PDB entry 5H63 | X-ray diffraction, 1.92 A resolution | chain A

[Chain A]
Protein: Transferase
From: Escherichia coli
Sequence (348 residues; row label = number of the first residue in the row):
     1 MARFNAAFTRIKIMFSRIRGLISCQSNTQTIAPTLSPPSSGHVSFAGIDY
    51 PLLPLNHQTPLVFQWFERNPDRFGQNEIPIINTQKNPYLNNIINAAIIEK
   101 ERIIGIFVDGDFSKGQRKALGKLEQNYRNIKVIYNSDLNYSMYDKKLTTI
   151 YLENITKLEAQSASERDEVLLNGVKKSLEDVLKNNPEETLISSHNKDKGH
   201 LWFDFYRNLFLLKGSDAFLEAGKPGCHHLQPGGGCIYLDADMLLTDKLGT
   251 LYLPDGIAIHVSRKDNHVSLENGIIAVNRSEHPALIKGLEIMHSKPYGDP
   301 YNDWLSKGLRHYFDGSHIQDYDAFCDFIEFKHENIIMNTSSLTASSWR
Not modelled in the structure: 1-39
Metal / ion sites: Mn2+ site 1: D241, N338, S340 (together with uridine-diphosphate-N-acetylglucosamine); Mn2+ site 2: D322, D326 (shared with 1 residue of chain D)
Residues lining bound ligands: uridine-diphosphate-N-acetylglucosamine (UD1): Q64, W65, F66, N86, Y88, H200, F203, D204, R207, Y237, D239, A240, D241, M242, H260, E271, N272, G273, N338, S340, S345, S346, W347, R348
Reported in the primary citation:
  - binding site for uridine-diphosphate-N-acetylglucosamine: W65, F66, R68, F203, D204, R207, D239, E271, N272, S340, S345, S346, W347, R348
  - mutagenesis - F203A (13-fold): decreased binding to uridine-diphosphate-N-acetylglucosamine
  - mutagenesis - W65A: abolished binding to uridine-diphosphate-N-acetylglucosamine
  - catalytic residues: H260, E271, N272
  - mutagenesis - H260A, E271A, N272A: decreased catalytic activity
  - mutagenesis - W65A: abolished binding to UDP-GlcNAc
  - Mn2+ coordination: D241, N338, S340
  - conformationally variable residues (order/disorder transition): M337 to R348

[Summary]
Bound to chain A: uridine-diphosphate-N-acetylglucosamine. D241, N338 and S340 form the Mn2+ site 1. D322 and
D326 form the Mn2+ site 2. From the paper: catalytic residues H260, E271 and N272; H260A, E271A and N272A
reduce catalytic activity; 5 substitutions were tested in all.
Chain A is Transferase (Escherichia coli); the structure, Structure of Transferase mutant-C23S,C199S, was
determined by X-ray diffraction together with 5H5Y, 5H61, 5H62 and 5H60 from the same study.
